6UTR - chains A and D of the 6 polymer chains in the assembly; structure by X-ray diffraction, 2.41 A resolution.

== Chain A (and D) ==
Protein: ATP-dependent sacrificial sulfur transferase LarE
Source organism: Lactobacillus plantarum
Notes: chain D of this document is another copy of the same molecule, construct and numbering; everything in this record applies to it too
UniProt: A0A0G9FES3 (A0A0G9FES3_LACPN); numbering as in UniProt (aligned over 1-276)
Chain sequence (286 residues; numbered 1 to 286; the number before each row is that of its first residue):
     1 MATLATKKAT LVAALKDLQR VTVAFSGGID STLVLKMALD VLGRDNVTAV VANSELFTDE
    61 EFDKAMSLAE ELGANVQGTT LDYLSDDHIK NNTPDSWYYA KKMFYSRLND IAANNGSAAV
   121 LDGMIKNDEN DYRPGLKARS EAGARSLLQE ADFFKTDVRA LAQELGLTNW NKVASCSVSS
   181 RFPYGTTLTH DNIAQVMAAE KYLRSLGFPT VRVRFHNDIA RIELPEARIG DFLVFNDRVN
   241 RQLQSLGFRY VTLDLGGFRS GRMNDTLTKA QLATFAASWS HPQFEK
Unresolved in the structure: 1, 128-137, 172-174, 277-286 (chain D: 1-7, 126-144, 260-286)
Differences from the reference sequence: expression tag (277-286)
Bound ions: Cu ion: D231 (shared with 1 residue of chain B; 1 residue of chain C)
From the paper describing this entry:
  - Cu ion coordination: D231
  - mutagenesis - D231R: unchanged catalytic activity

== Interface between chain A and chain D ==
Residue-residue contacts (6; chain A residue first):
  L233(A) - V234(D)
  V234(A) - L233(D)
  N236(A) - V234(D)
  D237(A) - R238(D)  salt bridge
  R238(A) - D237(D)  salt bridge
  R241(A) - R241(D)
Interface residues without a listed pair, chain D (6 interface residues in all): N236

== In short ==
The chain A/chain D interface involves 6 residues from each chain; the contacts include 2 salt bridges. Its
one salt-bridged contact is D237(A)-R238(D). From the paper: D231R of chain A leaves catalytic activity
unchanged; Cu ion coordination by D231(A).
Chain A and chain D are both ATP-dependent sacrificial sulfur transferase LarE (Lactobacillus plantarum); the
structure, LarE, a sulfur transferase involved in synthesis of the cofactor for lactate racemase in complex
with ..., was determined by X-ray diffraction together with 6UTP, 6UTQ and 6UTT from the same study.
